4URF - chains A and B; structure by X-ray diffraction, 1.10 A resolution.

Chain A (and B):
Molecule: Cyclohexanol dehydrogenase
Source organism: Aromatoleum aromaticum EBN1
Notes: EC 1.1.1.311; chain B of this document is another copy of the same molecule, construct and numbering; everything in this record applies to it too
Reference sequence: Q5P8S7 (Q5P8S7_AROAE); numbering as in UniProt (aligned over 1-248)
Chain sequence (248 residues; row label = number of the first residue in the row):
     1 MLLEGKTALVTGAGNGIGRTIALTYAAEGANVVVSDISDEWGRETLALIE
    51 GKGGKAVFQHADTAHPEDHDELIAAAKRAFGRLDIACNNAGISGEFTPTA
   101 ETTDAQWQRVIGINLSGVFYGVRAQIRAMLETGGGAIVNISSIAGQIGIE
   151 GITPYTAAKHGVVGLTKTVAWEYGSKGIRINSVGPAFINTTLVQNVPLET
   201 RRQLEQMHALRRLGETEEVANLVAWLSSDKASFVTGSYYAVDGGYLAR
Bound ions: Mg2+ site 1 near E131 (its only coordinating residue here); Mg2+ site 2 near R248 (its only coordinating residue here)
Ligand contacts: NAD (nicotinamide-adenine-dinucleotide): G12, G14, N15, G16, I17, G18, D36, I37, S38, W41, A61, D62, T63, A64, N89, A90, G91, I92, I113, I140, S141, S142, Y155, K159, P185, A186, F187, I188, T190
What the authors report for this chain:
  - contacts within the chain: T11-N89 (hydrogen bond), D62-A64 (hydrogen bond), N114-K159 (water-mediated contact), I137-N181 (water-mediated contact), N181-S237 (hydrogen bond), N181-T235 (hydrogen bond), N181-V234 (backbone contact), N181-L226 (water-mediated contact)
  - binding site for NAD: I17, G18, D62, K159, P185, T190
  - specificity-determining residues: D36 (proposed by the authors, not directly observed)
  - catalytic residues: N114 (proposed by the authors, not directly observed)
  - catalytic residues: S142, Y155
  - catalytic residues: K159 (citing earlier work)
  - binding site for acetate ion: S142
  - conformationally variable residues (side-chain flip): N114
  - specificity-determining residues: F187
  - self-association interface (contacts with another copy of this molecule): F233

Interface between chain A and chain B:
Contacting residue pairs (79):
  K167(A) - A247(B)
  A170(A) - A209(B)
  W171(A) - Q206(B)
  W171(A) - M207(B)
  W171(A) - H208(B)
  W171(A) - A209(B)
  W171(A) - R211(B)  hydrogen bond (backbone-side chain)
  W171(A) - G244(B)  hydrogen bond (side chain-backbone)
  W171(A) - A247(B)
  W171(A) - R248(B)
  G174(A) - A209(B)
  G174(A) - L210(B)
  S175(A) - A209(B)
  S175(A) - R211(B)  hydrogen bond
  Q206(A) - W171(B)
  M207(A) - W171(B)
  H208(A) - W171(B)
  H208(A) - F233(B)
  A209(A) - A170(B)
  A209(A) - W171(B)
  A209(A) - G174(B)
  A209(A) - S175(B)
  L210(A) - G174(B)
  L210(A) - S232(B)
  L210(A) - F233(B)  hydrophobic
  L210(A) - T235(B)
  R211(A) - W171(B)  hydrogen bond (side chain-backbone)
  R211(A) - S175(B)  hydrogen bond
  R212(A) - S232(B)  hydrogen bond (side chain-backbone)
  R212(A) - F233(B)
  L213(A) - F233(B)
  G214(A) - F233(B)
  E218(A) - S232(B)  hydrogen bond
  E218(A) - F233(B)  hydrogen bond (side chain-backbone)
  N221(A) - W225(B)
  N221(A) - K230(B)  hydrogen bond (side chain-backbone)
  L222(A) - W225(B)  hydrophobic
  L222(A) - Y239(B)
  W225(A) - N221(B)
  W225(A) - L222(B)  hydrophobic
  W225(A) - W225(B)
  K230(A) - N221(B)  hydrogen bond (backbone-side chain)
  S232(A) - L210(B)
  S232(A) - R212(B)  hydrogen bond (backbone-side chain)
  S232(A) - E218(B)  hydrogen bond
  F233(A) - H208(B)
  F233(A) - L210(B)  hydrophobic
  F233(A) - R212(B)
  F233(A) - L213(B)
  F233(A) - G214(B)
  F233(A) - E218(B)
  F233(A) - V241(B)
  F233(A) - D242(B)  hydrogen bond (backbone-backbone)
  F233(A) - G243(B)  hydrogen bond (backbone-backbone)
  V234(A) - A240(B)
  T235(A) - L210(B)
  T235(A) - D242(B)
  T235(A) - G243(B)
  T235(A) - G244(B)  hydrogen bond (backbone-backbone)
  G236(A) - A247(B)
  S237(A) - A240(B)
  S237(A) - D242(B)
  Y239(A) - L222(B)
  Y239(A) - Y239(B)  hydrophobic
  Y239(A) - A240(B)  hydrogen bond (side chain-backbone)
  A240(A) - S237(B)
  A240(A) - Y239(B)  hydrogen bond (backbone-side chain)
  V241(A) - F233(B)
  D242(A) - F233(B)  hydrogen bond (backbone-backbone)
  D242(A) - T235(B)
  D242(A) - S237(B)  hydrogen bond
  G243(A) - F233(B)  hydrogen bond (backbone-backbone)
  G243(A) - T235(B)
  G244(A) - W171(B)  hydrogen bond (backbone-side chain)
  G244(A) - T235(B)  hydrogen bond (backbone-backbone)
  A247(A) - K167(B)
  A247(A) - W171(B)
  A247(A) - G236(B)
  R248(A) - W171(B)
Other interface residues (no listed pair), chain A (38 interface residues in all): R179, A186, F187, I188, Y238
Other interface residues (no listed pair), chain B (39 interface residues in all): I178, R179, A186, F187, I188, V234, Y238

In short:
38 residues of chain A face 39 of chain B across their interface; the contacts include 22 hydrogen bonds.
Polar contacts include W171(A)-R211(B), W171(A)-G244(B) and S175(A)-R211(B). Bound to chain A: NAD. From the
paper: catalytic residues N114(A), S142(A) and Y155(A) among others; a binding site for NAD at I17(A), G18(A)
and D62(A) among others.
Chain A and chain B are both Cyclohexanol dehydrogenase (Aromatoleum aromaticum EBN1); the structure,
Molecular Genetic and Crystal Structural Analysis of 1-(4- Hydroxyphenyl)-Ethanol Dehydrogenase from
Aromatoleum aromaticum EbN1, was determined by X-ray diffraction.
